PDB entry 9CKY | X-ray diffraction, 1.40 A resolution | chain A

# Chain A
Molecule: Papain
Organism: Carica papaya
Notes: EC 3.4.22.2
UniProt: P00784 (PAPA1_CARPA); residues 1-212 here correspond to UniProt positions 134-345 (UniProt number = residue number + 133)
Sequence (212 residues; numbered 1 to 212; the number before each row is that of its first residue):
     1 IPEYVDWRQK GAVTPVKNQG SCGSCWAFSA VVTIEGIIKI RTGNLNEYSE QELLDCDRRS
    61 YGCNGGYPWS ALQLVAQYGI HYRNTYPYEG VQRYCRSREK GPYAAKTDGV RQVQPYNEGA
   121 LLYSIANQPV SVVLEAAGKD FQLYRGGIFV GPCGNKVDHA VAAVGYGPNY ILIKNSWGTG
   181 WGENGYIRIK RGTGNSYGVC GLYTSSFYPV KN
Disulfide bonds: Cys22-Cys63, Cys56-Cys95, Cys153-Cys200
Covalently attached groups: compound A1AXI linked to Cys25
Small-molecule neighbours: A1AXI ((3S)-4-({(1S)-2-[(8-aminooctyl)amino]-1-cyclobutyl-2-oxoethyl}amino)-3-hydroxy-4-oxobutanoic acid): Gln19, Cys22, Gly23, Ser24, Trp26, Tyr61, Asn64, Gly65, Gly66, Tyr67, Pro68, Val133, Val157, Asp158, His159, Ala160
Curated features (UniProtKB/Swiss-Prot):
  - active site: Cys25, His159, Asn175
  - binding site (E64): Cys25
  - binding site (leupeptin): Cys25
What the authors report for this chain:
  - binding site for A1AXI: Cys25

# Summary
Compound A1AXI is covalently linked to Cys25. UniProt lists 3 active-site residues, E64-binding residue Cys25
and leupeptin-binding residue Cys25. From the paper: a binding site for A1AXI at Cys25.
Chain A is Papain (Carica papaya); the structure, X-ray diffraction structure of papain co-crystallized with
novel biosynthetic inhibitor amine-65, was determined by X-ray diffraction (same publication as 9CKT, 9CKW,
9CLH, 9EG7 and 9CJN).
